Entry 4Z17 (X-ray diffraction, 2.65 A resolution); this record covers chains A and B.

[Chain A (and B)]
Name: Enolase
Source organism: Chloroflexus aurantiacus (strain ATCC 29366 / DSM 635 / J-10-fl)
Notes: EC 4.2.1.11; chain B of this document is another copy of the same molecule, construct and numbering; everything in this record applies to it too
Reference sequence: A9WCM4 (ENO_CHLAA); residues 1-426 here = UniProt positions 1-426
Amino-acid sequence (426 residues; row label = number of the first residue in the row):
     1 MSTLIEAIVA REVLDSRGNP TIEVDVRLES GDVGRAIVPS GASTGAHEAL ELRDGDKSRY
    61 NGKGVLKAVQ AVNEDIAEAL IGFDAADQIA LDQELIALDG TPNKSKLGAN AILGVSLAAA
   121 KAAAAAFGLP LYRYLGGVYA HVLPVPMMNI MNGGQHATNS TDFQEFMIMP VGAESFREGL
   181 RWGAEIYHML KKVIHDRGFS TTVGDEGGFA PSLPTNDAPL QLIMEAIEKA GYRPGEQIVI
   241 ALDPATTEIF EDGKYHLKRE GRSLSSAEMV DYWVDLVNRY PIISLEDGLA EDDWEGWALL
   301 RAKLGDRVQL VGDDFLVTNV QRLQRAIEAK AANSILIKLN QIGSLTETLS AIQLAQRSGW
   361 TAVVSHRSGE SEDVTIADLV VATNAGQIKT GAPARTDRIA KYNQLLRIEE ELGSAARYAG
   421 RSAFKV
Unresolved in the structure: 157-158 (chain B: 1, 158-162)
Ion coordination: Mg2+: D243, D313
Ligand contacts: phosphoenolpyruvate (PEP): S40, G41, A42, T44, E165, E206, D243, E286, D313, L336, K338, S365, H366, R367, S368, K389
Swiss-Prot annotation at these positions:
  - active site: E206 (Proton donor), K338 (Proton acceptor)
  - binding site (phosphoenolpyruvate): G41, E165, D313, K338, R367, S368, K389
  - binding site (Mg(2+)): S43, D243, E286, D313
  - binding site ((2R)-2-phosphoglycerate): E165, E206, K338, R367, S368
Reported in the primary citation:
  - Mg2+ coordination: S43
  - conformationally variable residues (order/disorder transition): S43

[Chain A / chain B interface]
Contacting residue pairs (79; chain A residue first):
  R11(A) with R407(B); E410(B), salt bridge
  E12(A) with R177(B), salt bridge; L406(B)
  V13(A) with N403(B)
  L14(A) with L180(B), hydrophobic; I399(B); N403(B), hydrogen bond (backbone-side chain)
  D15(A) with I399(B)
  S16(A) with A394(B); T396(B)
  R17(A) with H188(B); P393(B); A394(B)
  G18(A) with H188(B); P393(B)
  N19(A) with H188(B)
  E23(A) with R407(B), salt bridge
  R35(A) with R407(B)
  S58(A) with R181(B), hydrogen bond (backbone-side chain); E185(B)
  R59(A) with R177(B); R181(B); E185(B)
  Y60(A) with R181(B); A184(B), hydrophobic; E185(B), hydrogen bond (backbone-side chain)
  N61(A) with K192(B)
  L66(A) with R177(B)
  R177(A) with E12(B), salt bridge; R59(B); L66(B)
  L180(A) with L14(B), hydrophobic
  R181(A) with S58(B); R59(B); Y60(B)
  A184(A) with Y60(B), hydrophobic
  E185(A) with S58(B); R59(B); Y60(B), hydrogen bond (side chain-backbone)
  H188(A) with R17(B); G18(B); N19(B)
  T201(A) with A157(B)
  T202(A) with T202(B); V203(B); G204(B)
  V203(A) with T202(B), hydrogen bond (backbone-side chain); V203(B), hydrogen bond (backbone-backbone); G204(B)
  S371(A) with T396(B)
  E372(A) with T396(B); A400(B); N403(B), hydrogen bond; R407(B), salt bridge
  P393(A) with G18(B)
  A394(A) with S16(B); R17(B)
  R395(A) with S16(B); R395(B)
  T396(A) with S16(B); S371(B); E372(B); T396(B); D397(B)
  D397(A) with T396(B)
  I399(A) with L14(B); D15(B)
  A400(A) with E372(B)
  N403(A) with V13(B); L14(B), hydrogen bond (side chain-backbone); E372(B), hydrogen bond
  L406(A) with E12(B); V13(B), hydrophobic
  R407(A) with R11(B); E23(B), salt bridge; R35(B); E372(B), salt bridge
  E410(A) with R11(B), salt bridge
Also at the interface, not in a pair above, chain A (43 interface residues in all): V9, I37, H156, E178, E370
Also at the interface, not in a pair above, chain B (43 interface residues in all): V9, I37, H195, E370

[In short]
Chain A and chain B each contribute 43 residues to their interface, with 9 hydrogen bonds and 8 salt bridges.
Among the polar pairs are R11(A)-E410(B), E12(A)-R177(B) and E23(A)-R407(B). Chain A binds
phosphoenolpyruvate. The paper reports Mg2+ coordination by S43(A); conformational variability at S43(A).
Chain A and chain B are both Enolase (Chloroflexus aurantiacus (strain ATCC 29366 / DSM 635 / J-10-fl)); the
structure, Thermostable enolase from Chloroflexus aurantiacus, was determined by X-ray diffraction together
with 4YWS and 4Z1Y from the same study.
